PDB entry 5GON | X-ray diffraction, 2.48 A resolution | chains B and E of the 6 polymer chains in the assembly

== Chain B ==
Molecule: Tubulin beta-2B chain
Organism: Bos taurus
UniProtKB: Q6B856 (TBB2B_BOVIN); the author numbering skips numbers that UniProt does not, so the offset changes along the chain: 1-42 = UniProt 1-42; 45-360 = UniProt 43-358; 369-441 = UniProt 359-431
Amino-acid sequence (431 residues; numbered 1 to 441; 10 numbers in that range are skipped by the numbering (no residue carries them; nothing is unmodelled there); the number before each row is that of its first residue):
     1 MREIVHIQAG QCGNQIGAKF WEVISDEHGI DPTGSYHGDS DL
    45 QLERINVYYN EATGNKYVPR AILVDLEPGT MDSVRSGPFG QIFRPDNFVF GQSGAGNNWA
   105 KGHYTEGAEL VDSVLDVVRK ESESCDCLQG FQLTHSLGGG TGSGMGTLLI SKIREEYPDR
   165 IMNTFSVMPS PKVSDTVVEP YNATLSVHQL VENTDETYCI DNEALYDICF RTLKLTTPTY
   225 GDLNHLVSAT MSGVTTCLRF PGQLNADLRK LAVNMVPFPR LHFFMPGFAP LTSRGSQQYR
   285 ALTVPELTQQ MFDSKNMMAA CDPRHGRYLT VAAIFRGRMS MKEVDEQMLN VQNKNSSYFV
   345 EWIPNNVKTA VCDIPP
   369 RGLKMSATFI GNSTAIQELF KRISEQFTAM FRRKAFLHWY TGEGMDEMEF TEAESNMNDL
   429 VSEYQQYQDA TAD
Unresolved in the structure: 276-281, 439-441
Metal / ion sites: Mg2+: Q11 (together with GDP); Ca2+ site 1 near E113 (its only coordinating residue here)
Ligand contacts:
  - 6ZR ((3R,4R)-4-(4-methoxy-3-oxidanyl-phenyl)-3-methyl-1-(3,4,5-trimethoxyphenyl)azetidin-2-one): G237, V238, C241, L242, L248, N249, A250, D251, K254, L255, N258, M259, V315, A316, A317, I318, N349, N350, K352, T353, A354, I378
  - GDP (guanosine-5'-diphosphate): A9, G10, Q11, C12, Q15, I16, D69, N101, S140, G142, G143, G144, T145, G146, V171, P173, V177, D179, E183, N206, L209, Y224, L227, N228
UniProt features mapped onto this chain:
  - motif: M1 to I4 (MREI motif)
  - binding site (GTP): Q11, E71, S140, G144, T145, G146, N206, N228
  - binding site (Mg(2+)): E71
  - modified residue: S40 (Phosphoserine), T57 (Phosphothreonine), K60 (N6-acetyllysine), S174 (Phosphoserine), T287 (Phosphothreonine), T292 (Phosphothreonine), R320 (Omega-N-methylarginine)
  - cross-link (Glycyl lysine isopeptide (Lys-Gly)): K60 (interchain with G-Cter in ubiquitin), K326 (interchain with G-Cter in ubiquitin)

== Chain E ==
Molecule: Stathmin-4
Organism: Rattus norvegicus
UniProtKB: P63043 (STMN4_RAT); residues 6-141 here correspond to UniProt positions 50-185 (UniProt number = residue number + 44)
Amino-acid sequence (136 residues; row label = number of the first residue in the row):
     6 MEVIELNKCT SGQSFEVILK PPSFDGVPEF NASLPRRRDP SLEEIQKKLE AAEERRKYQE
    66 AELLKHLAEK REHEREVIQK AIEENNNFIK MAKEKLAQKM ESNKENREAH LAAMLERLQE
   126 KDKHAEEVRK NKELKE
Unresolved in the structure: 29-43
UniProt features mapped onto this chain:
  - modified residue: S46 (Phosphoserine)

== Interface between chain B and chain E ==
Residue-residue contacts - 21 pairs, chain B then chain E:
  H107(B) with K75(E), hydrogen bond
  Y108(B) with H78(E), hydrogen bond; V82(E), hydrophobic; I83(E)
  L152(B) with E79(E)
  S155(B) with K75(E); R76(E), hydrogen bond
  K156(B) with R76(E); E79(E), salt bridge
  R158(B) with L68(E)
  E159(B) with L72(E); R76(E), salt bridge
  P162(B) with E65(E)
  Q193(B) with K75(E)
  T409(B) with E89(E)
  E411(B) with V82(E); A86(E)
  G412(B) with V82(E); K85(E); A86(E)
  E417(B) with H78(E), salt bridge
Interface residues without a listed pair, chain B (16 interface residues in all): T109, G410, M413

== Overview ==
The interface between chain B and chain E involves 16 residues on one side and 12 on the other, with 3
hydrogen bonds and 3 salt bridges. Among the polar pairs are K156(B)-E79(E), E159(B)-R76(E) and
E417(B)-H78(E). Chain B binds GDP and compound 6ZR.
Chain B is Tubulin beta-2B chain (Bos taurus) and chain E is Stathmin-4 (Rattus norvegicus); the structure,
Structures of a beta-lactam bridged analogue in complex with tubulin, was determined by X-ray diffraction.
